Entry 6TQN (electron microscopy, 3.80 A resolution); this record covers chains A and R of the 14 polymer chains in the assembly.

[Chain A]
Protein: Transcription termination/antitermination protein NusA
Source organism: Escherichia coli
UniProtKB: A0A4P8BVH6 (A0A4P8BVH6_ECOLX); residue numbers follow UniProt; this construct covers 1-495
Sequence (497 residues; numbered -1 to 495; the number before each row is that of its first residue; numbers below 1 keep their minus sign (Gly-1 is residue -1)):
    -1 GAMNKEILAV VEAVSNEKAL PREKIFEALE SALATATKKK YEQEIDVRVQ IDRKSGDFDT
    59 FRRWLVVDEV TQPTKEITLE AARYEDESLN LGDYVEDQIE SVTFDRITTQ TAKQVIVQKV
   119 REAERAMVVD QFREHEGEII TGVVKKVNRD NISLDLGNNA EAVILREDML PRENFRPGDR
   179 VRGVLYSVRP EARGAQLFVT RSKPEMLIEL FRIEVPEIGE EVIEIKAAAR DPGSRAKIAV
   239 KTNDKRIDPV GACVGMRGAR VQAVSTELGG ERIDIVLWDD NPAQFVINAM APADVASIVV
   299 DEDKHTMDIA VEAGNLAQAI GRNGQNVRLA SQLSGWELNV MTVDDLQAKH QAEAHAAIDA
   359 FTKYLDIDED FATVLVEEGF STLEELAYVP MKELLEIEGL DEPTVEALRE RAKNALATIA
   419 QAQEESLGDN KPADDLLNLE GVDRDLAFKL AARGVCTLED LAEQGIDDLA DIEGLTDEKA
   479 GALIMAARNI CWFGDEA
Disordered / not traced: -1 to 0
Differences from the reference sequence: expression tag (-1 to 0); conflict Ala358 (Thr in A0A4P8BVH6)

[Chain R]
Molecule: rrnGnut
Sequence (85 nucleotides; each row starts with the number of its first residue):
     1 GCCGCGCCGC UGAGAAAAAG CGAAGCGGCA CUGCUCUUUA ACAAUUUAUC AGACAAUCUG
    61 UGUGGGUGUA GACCUGGCGU GUGGC
Disordered / not traced: 1-29, 53-55, 67-74
Metal / ion sites: Mg2+: C85 (shared with 3 residues of chain Y)

[Chain A / chain R interface]
Contacting residue pairs - 53 pairs, chain A then chain R:
  Arg164(A) - A56(R)  base contact
  Arg187(A) - C58(R)  hydrogen bond to the base
  Ala190(A) - C58(R)  base contact
  Arg191(A) - U59(R)  salt bridge to the phosphate
  Glu215(A) - A40(R)  hydrogen bond to the base
  Arg233(A) - A44(R)  hydrogen bond to the sugar
  Arg233(A) - U45(R)  phosphate contact
  Val248(A) - C42(R)  base contact
  Gly249(A) - A40(R)  base contact
  Ala250(A) - A40(R)  hydrogen bond to the base
  Val252(A) - C42(R)  sugar contact
  Gly253(A) - C42(R)  phosphate contact
  Met254(A) - A40(R)  base contact
  Met254(A) - C42(R)  phosphate contact
  Arg255(A) - C42(R)  hydrogen bond to the phosphate
  Gly256(A) - C42(R)  sugar contact
  Gly256(A) - A43(R)  sugar contact
  Arg258(A) - A40(R)  hydrogen bond to the base
  Arg270(A) - A44(R)  hydrogen bond to the phosphate
  Arg270(A) - U45(R)  salt bridge to the phosphate
  Ile271(A) - A44(R)  sugar contact
  Asp272(A) - A44(R)  hydrogen bond to the sugar
  Ile273(A) - A43(R)  hydrogen bond to the base
  Ala289(A) - A44(R)  base contact
  Pro290(A) - A44(R)  base contact
  Pro290(A) - U45(R)  base contact
  Leu314(A) - A48(R)  base contact
  Ala315(A) - U46(R)  phosphate contact
  Ala315(A) - U47(R)  phosphate contact
  Ala315(A) - A48(R)  base contact
  Gln316(A) - U45(R)  hydrogen bond to the base
  Gln316(A) - U46(R)  sugar contact
  Ile318(A) - A48(R)  sugar contact
  Gly319(A) - U47(R)  phosphate contact
  Gly319(A) - A48(R)  phosphate contact
  Arg320(A) - U47(R)  hydrogen bond to the phosphate
  Arg320(A) - A48(R)  phosphate contact
  Asn321(A) - A48(R)  sugar contact
  Gly322(A) - A48(R)  sugar contact
  Gly322(A) - U49(R)  sugar contact
  Val325(A) - U49(R)  base contact
  Val325(A) - A51(R)  base contact
  Arg326(A) - A51(R)  sugar contact
  Ser329(A) - A51(R)  hydrogen bond to the sugar
  Glu335(A) - C50(R)  sugar contact
  Glu335(A) - A51(R)  base contact
  Leu336(A) - C50(R)  hydrogen bond to the sugar
  Leu336(A) - A51(R)  hydrogen bond to the base
  Asn337(A) - C50(R)  hydrogen bond to the base
  Asn337(A) - A51(R)  base contact
  Val338(A) - U49(R)  base contact
  Val338(A) - C50(R)  base contact
  Met339(A) - C50(R)  base contact
Interface residues without a listed pair, chain A (40 interface residues in all): Val259, Gly312, Trp334
Interface residues without a listed pair, chain R (17 interface residues in all): G52, U57, G60

[Summary]
Chain A and chain R form an interface of 40 and 17 residues respectively; the contacts include 15 hydrogen
bonds and 2 salt bridges. Among the polar pairs are Arg187(A)-C58(R), Glu215(A)-A40(R) and Ala250(A)-A40(R).
Chain A is Transcription termination/antitermination protein NusA (Escherichia coli) and chain R is rrnGnut;
the structure, rrn anti-termination complex without S4, was determined by electron microscopy together with
6TQO from the same study.
